7MFM - chains G and B of the 10 polymer chains in the assembly; structure by electron microscopy, 2.42 A resolution.

Chain G:
Molecule: Glutamate synthase (NADPH) large chain
From: Bacillus subtilis
UniProt: A0A164XVV7 (A0A164XVV7_BACIU); residues 1-1520 here = UniProt positions 1-1520
Sequence (1520 residues; each row starts with the number of its first residue):
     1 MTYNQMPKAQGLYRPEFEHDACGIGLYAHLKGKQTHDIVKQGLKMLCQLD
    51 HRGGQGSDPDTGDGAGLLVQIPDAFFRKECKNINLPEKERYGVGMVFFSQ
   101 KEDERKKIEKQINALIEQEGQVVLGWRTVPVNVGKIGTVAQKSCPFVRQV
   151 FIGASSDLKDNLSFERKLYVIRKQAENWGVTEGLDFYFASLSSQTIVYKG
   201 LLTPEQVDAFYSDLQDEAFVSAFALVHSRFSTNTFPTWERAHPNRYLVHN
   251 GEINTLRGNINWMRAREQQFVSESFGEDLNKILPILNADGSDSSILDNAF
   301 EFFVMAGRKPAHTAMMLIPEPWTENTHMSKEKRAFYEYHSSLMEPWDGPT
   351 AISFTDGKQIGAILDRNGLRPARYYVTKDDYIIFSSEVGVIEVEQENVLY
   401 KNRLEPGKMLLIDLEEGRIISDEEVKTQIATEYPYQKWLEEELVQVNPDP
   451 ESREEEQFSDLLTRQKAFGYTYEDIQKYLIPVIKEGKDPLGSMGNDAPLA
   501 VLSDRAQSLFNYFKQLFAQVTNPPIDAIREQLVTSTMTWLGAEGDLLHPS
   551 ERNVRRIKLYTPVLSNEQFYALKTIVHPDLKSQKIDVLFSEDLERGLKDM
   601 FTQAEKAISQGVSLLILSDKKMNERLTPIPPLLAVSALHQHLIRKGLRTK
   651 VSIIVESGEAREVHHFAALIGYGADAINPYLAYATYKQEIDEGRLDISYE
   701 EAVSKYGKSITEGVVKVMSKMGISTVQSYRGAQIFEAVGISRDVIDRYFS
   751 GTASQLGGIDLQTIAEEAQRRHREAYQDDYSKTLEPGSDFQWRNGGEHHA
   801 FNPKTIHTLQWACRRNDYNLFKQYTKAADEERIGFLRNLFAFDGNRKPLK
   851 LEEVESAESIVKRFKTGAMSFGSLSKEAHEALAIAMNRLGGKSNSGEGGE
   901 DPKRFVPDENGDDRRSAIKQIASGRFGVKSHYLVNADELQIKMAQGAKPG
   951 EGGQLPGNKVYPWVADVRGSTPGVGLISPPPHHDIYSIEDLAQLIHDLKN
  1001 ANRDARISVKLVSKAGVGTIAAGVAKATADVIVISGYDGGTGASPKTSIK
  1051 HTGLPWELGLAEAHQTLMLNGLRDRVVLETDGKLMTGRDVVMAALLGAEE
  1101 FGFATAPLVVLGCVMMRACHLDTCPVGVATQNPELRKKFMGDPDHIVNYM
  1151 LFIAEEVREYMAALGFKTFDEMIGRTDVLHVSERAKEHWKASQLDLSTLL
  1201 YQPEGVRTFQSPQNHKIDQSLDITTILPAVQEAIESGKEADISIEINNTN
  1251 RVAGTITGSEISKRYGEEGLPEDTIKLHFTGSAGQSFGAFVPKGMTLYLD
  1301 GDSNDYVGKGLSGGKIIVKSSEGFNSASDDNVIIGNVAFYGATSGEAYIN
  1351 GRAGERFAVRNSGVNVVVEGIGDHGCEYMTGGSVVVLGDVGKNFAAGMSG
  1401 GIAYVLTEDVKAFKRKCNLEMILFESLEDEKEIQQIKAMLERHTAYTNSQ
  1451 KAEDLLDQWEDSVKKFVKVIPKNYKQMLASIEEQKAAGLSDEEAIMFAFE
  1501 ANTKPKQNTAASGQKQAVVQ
Unresolved in the structure: 1-21, 1505-1520
Sequence notes: conflict V1181 (Ala in A0A164XVV7)
Metal / ion sites: 3Fe-4S cluster Fe: C1113, C1119, C1124
Small-molecule neighbours:
  - 3Fe-4S cluster (F3S): M493, C1113, V1114, M1115, M1116, R1117, A1118, C1119, C1124, V1126, V1128, A1129
  - FMN (flavin mononucleotide): M493, G867, A868, M869, S870, L874, E897, Q920, K942, Q945, K1010, S1035, D1038, G1039, G1040, T1041, G1042, D1081, G1082, K1083, F1103, A1104, T1105, L1108
From the paper describing this entry:
  - binding site for flavin mononucleotide: S870, T1041 (proposed by the authors, not directly observed)

Chain B:
Molecule: Glutamate dehydrogenase
From: Bacillus subtilis
UniProt: A0A0C3GZC9 (A0A0C3GZC9_BACIU); residues 1-424 here = UniProt positions 1-424
Sequence (424 residues; each row starts with the number of its first residue):
     1 MAADRNTGHTEEDKLDVLKSTQTVIHKALEKLGYPEEVYELLKEPMRLLT
    51 VKIPVRMDDGSVKIFTGYRAQHNDSVGPTKGGIRFHPNVTEKEVKALSIW
   101 MSLKCGIIDLPYGGGKGGIVCDPRDMSFRELERLSRGYVRAISQIVGPTK
   151 DVPAPDVFTNSQIMAWMMDEYSRIDEFNSPGFITGKPLVLGGSHGRESAT
   201 AKGVTICIKEAAKKRGIDIKGARVVVQGFGNAGSYLAKFMHDAGAKVVGI
   251 SDAYGGLYDPEGLDIDYLLDRRDSFGTVTKLFNDTITNQELLELDCDILV
   301 PAAIENQITEENAHNIRAKIVVEAANGPTTLEGTKILSDRDILLVPDVLA
   351 SAGGVTVSYFEWVQNNQGFYWSEEEVEEKLEKMMVKSFNNIYEMANNRRI
   401 DMRLAAYMVGVRKMAEASRFRGWI
Unresolved in the structure: 1-14
From the paper describing this entry:
  - specificity-determining residues: T277 (proposed by the authors, not directly observed)

Interface between chain G and chain B:
Pairs across the interface (7):
  E432(G) - R399(B)  salt bridge
  Y433(G) - N397(B)
  Y433(G) - R399(B)  hydrogen bond
  W438(G) - N397(B)
  S550(G) - R398(B)  hydrogen bond
  E551(G) - N397(B)  hydrogen bond
  D579(G) - R419(B)  salt bridge
Other interface residues (no listed pair), chain G (8 interface residues in all): P434, P578
Other interface residues (no listed pair), chain B (5 interface residues in all): F420

Summary:
The interface between chain G and chain B involves 8 residues on one side and 5 on the other; the contacts
include 3 hydrogen bonds and 2 salt bridges. Polar contacts include E432(G)-R399(B), D579(G)-R419(B) and
Y433(G)-R399(B). From the paper: a binding site for flavin mononucleotide at S870(G) and T1041(G); the
specificity determinant T277(B).
Here chain G is Glutamate synthase (NADPH) large chain and chain B is Glutamate dehydrogenase, both from
Bacillus subtilis. Entry 7MFM (Glutamate synthase, glutamate dehydrogenase counter-enzyme complex) was
determined by electron microscopy together with 7MFT from the same study.
